PDB entry 2O8K | solution NMR | chains B and A of the 3 polymer chains in the assembly

Chain B:
Molecule: 14-nt DNA strand
Sequence (14 nucleotides; row label = number of the first residue in the row):
   101 TTTTGGCACG TTTC

Chain A:
Name: RNA polymerase sigma factor RpoN
Source organism: Aquifex aeolicus
Notes: fragment: c-terminal rpon domain
UniProtKB: O66858 (O66858_AQUAE); residues 16-76 here correspond to UniProt positions 338-398 (UniProt number = residue number + 322)
Chain sequence (63 residues; numbered 14 to 76; the number before each row is that of its first residue):
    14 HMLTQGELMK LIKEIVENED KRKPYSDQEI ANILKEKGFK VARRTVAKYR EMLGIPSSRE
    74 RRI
Differences from the reference sequence: cloning artifact (14-15)
What the authors report for this chain:
  - binding site for the 14-nt DNA strand (chain B): Ser39, Asp40, Gln41, Arg56, Lys61
  - binding site for the 14-nt DNA strand: Ala55, Arg57, Thr58, Lys61, Tyr62

How chain B and chain A interact:
Pairs across the interface (14; chain B residue first):
  DT103(B) with Ser39(A), phosphate contact; Glu42(A), phosphate contact; Ser70(A), phosphate contact
  DT104(B) with Ser39(A), phosphate contact; Asp40(A), phosphate contact; Arg56(A), base contact; Arg63(A), phosphate contact; Pro69(A), sugar contact; Ser70(A), phosphate contact
  DG105(B) with Ala60(A), phosphate contact; Arg63(A), phosphate contact; Glu64(A), phosphate contact
  DC107(B) with Lys61(A), base contact
  DA108(B) with Lys61(A), base contact
Also at the interface, not in a pair above, chain A (13 interface residues in all): Pro37, Tyr38, Gln41

In short:
Chain B and chain A form an interface of 5 and 13 residues respectively. From the paper: a binding site for
the 14-nt DNA strand (chain B) at Ser39(A), Asp40(A) and Gln41(A) among others; a binding site for the 14-nt
DNA strand at Ala55(A), Arg57(A) and Thr58(A) among others.
Chain B is a 14-nt DNA strand and chain A is RNA polymerase sigma factor RpoN (Aquifex aeolicus); the
structure, NMR Structure of the Sigma-54 RpoN Domain Bound to the-24 Promoter Element, was determined by
solution NMR (same publication as 2O9L).
